PDB entry 4QV1 | X-ray diffraction, 2.50 A resolution | chains M and b of the 28 polymer chains in the assembly

Chain M:
Name: Proteasome subunit beta type-7
Source organism: Saccharomyces cerevisiae
Notes: EC 3.4.25.1
UniProtKB: P30657 (PSB7_YEAST); residues -12 to 233 here correspond to UniProt positions 21-266 (UniProt number = residue number + 33)
Sequence (246 residues; row label = number of the first residue in the row; numbers below 1 keep their minus sign (Thr-12 is residue -12)):
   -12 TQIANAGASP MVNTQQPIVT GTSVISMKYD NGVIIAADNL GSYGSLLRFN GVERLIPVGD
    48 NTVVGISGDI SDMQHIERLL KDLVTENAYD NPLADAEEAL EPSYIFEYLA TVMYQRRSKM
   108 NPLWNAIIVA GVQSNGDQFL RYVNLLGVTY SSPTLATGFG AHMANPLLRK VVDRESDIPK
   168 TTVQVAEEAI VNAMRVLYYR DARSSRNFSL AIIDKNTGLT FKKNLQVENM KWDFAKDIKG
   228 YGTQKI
Disordered / not traced: -12 to 0

Chain b:
Name: Proteasome subunit beta type-1
Source organism: Saccharomyces cerevisiae
Notes: EC 3.4.25.1
UniProtKB: P38624 (PSB1_YEAST); residues 1-196 here correspond to UniProt positions 20-215 (UniProt number = residue number + 19)
Sequence (196 residues; numbered 1 to 196; the number before each row is that of its first residue):
     1 TSIMAVTFKD GVILGADSRT TTGAYIANRV TDKLTRVHDK IWCCRSGSAA DTQAIADIVQ
    61 YHLELYTSQY GTPSTETAAS VFKELCYENK DNLTAGIIVA GYDDKNKGEV YTIPLGGSVH
   121 KLPYAIAGSG STFIYGYCDK NFRENMSKEE TVDFIKHSLS QAIKWDGSSG GVIRMVVLTA
   181 AGVERLIFYP DEYEQL

How chain M and chain b interact:
Contacting residue pairs (62; chain M residue first):
  Ser32(M) - Trp165(b)
  Ser32(M) - Asp166(b)
  Ser32(M) - Gly167(b)  hydrogen bond (backbone-backbone)
  Leu33(M) - Phe133(b)  hydrophobic
  Leu33(M) - Trp165(b)
  Leu34(M) - Lys164(b)
  Leu34(M) - Trp165(b)  hydrogen bond (backbone-backbone)
  Leu34(M) - Gly167(b)
  Arg35(M) - Trp165(b)
  Phe146(M) - Ala24(b)
  Phe146(M) - Tyr25(b)
  Tyr185(M) - Glu194(b)  hydrogen bond
  Tyr186(M) - Ile26(b)
  Tyr186(M) - Arg29(b)
  Arg187(M) - Ala24(b)
  Arg187(M) - Tyr25(b)
  Arg187(M) - Ile26(b)  hydrogen bond (backbone-backbone)
  Arg187(M) - Ala27(b)  hydrogen bond (side chain-backbone)
  Arg187(M) - Arg29(b)
  Asp188(M) - Ala24(b)
  Asp188(M) - Ile26(b)
  Ala189(M) - Arg19(b)
  Ala189(M) - Thr21(b)
  Ala189(M) - Ala24(b)  hydrogen bond (backbone-backbone)
  Ala189(M) - Ile26(b)
  Ala189(M) - Gly167(b)
  Arg190(M) - Ala24(b)
  Arg193(M) - Asp191(b)  salt bridge
  Arg193(M) - Glu194(b)  salt bridge
  Lys218(M) - Arg29(b)  hydrogen bond (backbone-side chain)
  Trp219(M) - Arg29(b)
  Trp219(M) - Gly171(b)
  Trp219(M) - Val172(b)  hydrophobic
  Trp219(M) - Tyr189(b)
  Trp219(M) - Pro190(b)
  Asp220(M) - Tyr189(b)
  Phe221(M) - Arg29(b)
  Phe221(M) - Val30(b)  hydrophobic
  Ala222(M) - Val30(b)  hydrophobic
  Ala222(M) - Arg174(b)  hydrogen bond (backbone-side chain)
  Ala222(M) - Ile187(b)
  Lys223(M) - Ile187(b)
  Lys223(M) - Tyr189(b)
  Ile225(M) - Val30(b)  hydrophobic
  Ile225(M) - Arg174(b)
  Lys226(M) - Asp32(b)
  Lys226(M) - Arg185(b)
  Gly227(M) - Asp32(b)  hydrogen bond (backbone-side chain)
  Tyr228(M) - Thr35(b)
  Tyr228(M) - Arg45(b)
  Tyr228(M) - Gln53(b)  hydrogen bond (side chain-backbone)
  Tyr228(M) - Ala56(b)
  Tyr228(M) - Asp57(b)  hydrogen bond
  Gln231(M) - Asp32(b)
  Gln231(M) - Leu34(b)
  Gln231(M) - Thr35(b)
  Gln231(M) - Arg36(b)  hydrogen bond (side chain-backbone)
  Gln231(M) - Trp42(b)
  Gln231(M) - Arg185(b)
  Ile233(M) - Arg36(b)
  Ile233(M) - Trp42(b)
  Ile233(M) - Arg185(b)  hydrogen bond (backbone-side chain)
Other interface residues (no listed pair), chain M (27 interface residues in all): Asn37, Met150, Met217
Other interface residues (no listed pair), chain b (35 interface residues in all): Asn28, Ile163, Ser168, Val183

Summary:
Chain M and chain b form an interface of 27 and 35 residues respectively, with 13 hydrogen bonds and 2 salt
bridges. Polar pairs include Arg193(M)-Asp191(b), Arg193(M)-Glu194(b) and Tyr185(M)-Glu194(b).
Chain M is Proteasome subunit beta type-7 and chain b is Proteasome subunit beta type-1, both from
Saccharomyces cerevisiae; the structure, yCP beta5-M45A mutant, was determined by X-ray diffraction, deposited
together with 4QUX, 4QUY, 4QV0, 4QV3, 4QV4, 4QV5 and 42 further entries.
